1CD0 - chains A and B; structure by X-ray diffraction, 1.90 A resolution.

# Chain A (and B)
Molecule: Protein (jto, a variable domain from lambda-6 type immunoglobulin light chain)
From: Homo sapiens
Notes: fragment: immunoglobulin variable domain; chain B of this document is another copy of the same molecule, construct and numbering; everything in this record applies to it too
Reference sequence: P06317 (LV6C_HUMAN); the construct lacks a stretch of the UniProt sequence and is renumbered around it, so the offset changes along the chain: 1-9 = UniProt 1-9; 11-27 = UniProt 10-26; 28-66 = UniProt 29-67; 67-108 = UniProt 70-111
Chain sequence (111 residues; row label = number of the first residue in the row; note: 1 number in that range is skipped by the numbering (no residue carries it; nothing is unmodelled there); a row labelled like 27A-27B holds insertion residues (27A, then the next letters in order)):
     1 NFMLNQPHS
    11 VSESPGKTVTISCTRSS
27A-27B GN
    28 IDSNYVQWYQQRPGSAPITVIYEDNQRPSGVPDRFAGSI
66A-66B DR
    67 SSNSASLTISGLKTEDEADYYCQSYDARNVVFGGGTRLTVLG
Cystine bridges: Cys-23/Cys-88
Construct notes: conflict Asn-5 (Thr in P06317), Asn-27B (Ser28 in P06317), Asp-29 (Ala30 in P06317), Ile-45 (Thr46 in P06317), Ala-63 (Ser64 in P06317), Arg-66B (Ser69 in P06317), Ala-93 (Ser96 in P06317), Arg-94 (Ser97 in P06317), Val-96 (Gln99 in P06317), Arg-103 (Lys106 in P06317)

# Chain A / chain B interface
Residue-residue contacts (36; chain A residue first):
  Tyr-36(A) with Val-96(B); Phe-98(B), hydrophobic
  Gln-38(A) with Gln-38(B), hydrogen bond; Tyr-87(B), hydrogen bond
  Ser-42(A) with Tyr-87(B), hydrogen bond (backbone-side chain)
  Ala-43(A) with Tyr-87(B), hydrophobic; Gly-99(B); Gly-100(B)
  Pro-44(A) with Tyr-87(B); Phe-98(B)
  Thr-46(A) with Asn-95(B); Val-96(B), hydrogen bond (side chain-backbone); Phe-98(B)
  Tyr-49(A) with Arg-94(B); Asn-95(B)
  Gln-53(A) with Arg-94(B), hydrogen bond
  Arg-54(A) with Arg-94(B), hydrogen bond (backbone-side chain)
  Pro-55(A) with Arg-94(B); Asn-95(B)
  Tyr-87(A) with Gln-38(B), hydrogen bond; Ser-42(B), hydrogen bond (side chain-backbone); Ala-43(B), hydrophobic; Pro-44(B)
  Tyr-91(A) with Tyr-91(B), hydrogen bond
  Arg-94(A) with Tyr-49(B); Glu-50(B)
  Asn-95(A) with Thr-46(B); Tyr-49(B); Pro-55(B)
  Val-96(A) with Tyr-36(B); Thr-46(B), hydrogen bond (backbone-side chain)
  Phe-98(A) with Tyr-36(B), hydrophobic; Pro-44(B); Thr-46(B)
  Gly-99(A) with Ala-43(B)
  Gly-100(A) with Ala-43(B)
Other interface residues (no listed pair), chain A (19 interface residues in all): Ser-56
Other interface residues (no listed pair), chain B (19 interface residues in all): Gln-34, Ala-93

# Summary
The chain A/chain B interface involves 19 residues from each chain, with 10 hydrogen bonds. Polar contacts
include Gln-38(A)/Gln-38(B), Gln-38(A)/Tyr-87(B) and Ser-42(A)/Tyr-87(B).
Both chains are Protein (jto, a variable domain from lambda-6 type immunoglobulin light chain) (Homo sapiens).
Entry 1CD0 (Structure of human lamda-6 light chain dimer jto) was determined by X-ray diffraction, deposited
together with 2CD0.
